Entry 7C97 (electron microscopy, 3.68 A resolution); this record covers chains D and G of the 11 polymer chains in the assembly.

Chain D:
Name: DNA-directed RNA polymerase subunit beta'
From: Escherichia coli
Notes: EC 2.7.7.6
UniProt: M9GTE2 (M9GTE2_ECOLX); residue numbers follow UniProt; this construct covers 1-1407
Sequence (1407 residues; each row starts with the number of its first residue):
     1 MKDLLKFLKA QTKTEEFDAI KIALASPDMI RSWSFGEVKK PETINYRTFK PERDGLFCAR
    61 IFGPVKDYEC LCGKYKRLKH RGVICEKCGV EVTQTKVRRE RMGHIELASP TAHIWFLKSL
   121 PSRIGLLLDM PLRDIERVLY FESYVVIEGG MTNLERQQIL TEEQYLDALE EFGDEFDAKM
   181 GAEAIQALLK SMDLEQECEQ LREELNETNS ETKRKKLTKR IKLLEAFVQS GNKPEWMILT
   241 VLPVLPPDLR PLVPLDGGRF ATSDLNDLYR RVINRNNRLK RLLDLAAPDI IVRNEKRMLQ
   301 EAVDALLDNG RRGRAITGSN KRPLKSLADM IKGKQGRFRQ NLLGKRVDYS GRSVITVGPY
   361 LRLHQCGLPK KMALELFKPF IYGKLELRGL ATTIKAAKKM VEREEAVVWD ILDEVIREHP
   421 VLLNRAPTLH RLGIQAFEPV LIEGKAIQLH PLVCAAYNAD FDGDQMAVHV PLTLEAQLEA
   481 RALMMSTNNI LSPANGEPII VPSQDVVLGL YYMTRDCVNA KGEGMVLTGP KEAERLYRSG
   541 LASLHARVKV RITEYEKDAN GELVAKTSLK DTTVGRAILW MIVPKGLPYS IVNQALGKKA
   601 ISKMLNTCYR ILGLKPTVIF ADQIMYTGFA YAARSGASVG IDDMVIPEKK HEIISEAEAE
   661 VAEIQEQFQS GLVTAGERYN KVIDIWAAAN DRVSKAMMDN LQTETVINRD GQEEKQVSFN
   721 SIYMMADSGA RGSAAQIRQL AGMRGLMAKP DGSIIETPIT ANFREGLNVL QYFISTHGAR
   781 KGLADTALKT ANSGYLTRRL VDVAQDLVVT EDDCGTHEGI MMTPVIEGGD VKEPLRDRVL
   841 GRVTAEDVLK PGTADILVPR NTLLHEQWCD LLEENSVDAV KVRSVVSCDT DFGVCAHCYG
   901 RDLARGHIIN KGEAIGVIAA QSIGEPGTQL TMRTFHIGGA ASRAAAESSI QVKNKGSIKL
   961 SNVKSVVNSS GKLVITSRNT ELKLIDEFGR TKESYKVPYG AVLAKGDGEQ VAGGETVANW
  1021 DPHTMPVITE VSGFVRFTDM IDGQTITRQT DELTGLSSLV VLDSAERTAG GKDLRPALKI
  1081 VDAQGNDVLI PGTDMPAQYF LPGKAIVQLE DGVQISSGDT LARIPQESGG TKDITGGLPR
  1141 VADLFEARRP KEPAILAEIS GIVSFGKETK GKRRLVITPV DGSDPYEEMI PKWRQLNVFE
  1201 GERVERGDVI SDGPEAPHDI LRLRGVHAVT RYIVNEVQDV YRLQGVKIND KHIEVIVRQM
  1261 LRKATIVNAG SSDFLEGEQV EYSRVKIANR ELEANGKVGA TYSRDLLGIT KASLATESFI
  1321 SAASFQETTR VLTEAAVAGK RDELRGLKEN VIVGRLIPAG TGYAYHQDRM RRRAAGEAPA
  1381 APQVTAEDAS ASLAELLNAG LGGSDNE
Not modelled in the structure: 1-13, 342-344, 933-943, 1181-1184, 1298-1299, 1377-1407
Bound ions: Zn2+ site 1: Cys70, Cys72, Cys85, Cys88; Mg2+: Asp460, Asp464; Zn2+ site 2: Cys888, Cys895, Cys898

Chain G:
Molecule: 63-nt DNA strand
Sequence (63 nucleotides; row label = number of the first residue in the row; numbers below 1 keep their minus sign (DT-2 is residue -2)):
    -2 TCCCCTGCAT CCGTGACAGC TCCCATTATA GCACAATTTA ACACTTTTGT CAATCATTTT
    58 GTT
Not modelled in the structure: -2 to -1, 14-25, 29

Interface between chain D and chain G:
Pairs across the interface (9; chain D residue first):
  Leu120(D) - DG10(G)  sugar contact
  Asn209(D) - DC2(G)  phosphate contact
  Arg311(D) - DT11(G)  salt bridge to the phosphate
  Tyr795(D) - DA13(G)  sugar contact
  Arg798(D) - DA13(G)  salt bridge to the phosphate
  Lys1172(D) - DG4(G)  salt bridge to the phosphate
  Gln1326(D) - DG12(G)  phosphate contact
  Glu1327(D) - DT11(G)  sugar contact
  Glu1327(D) - DG12(G)  phosphate contact
Interface residues without a listed pair, chain D (11 interface residues in all): Lys118, Thr1328, Arg1330

Overview:
11 residues of chain D and 6 residues of chain G are in contact, with 3 salt bridges. Polar pairs include
Arg311(D)-DT11(G), Arg798(D)-DA13(G) and Lys1172(D)-DG4(G). Cys70(D), Cys72(D), Cys85(D) and Cys88(D) form the
Zn2+ site 1. Asp460(D) and Asp464(D) form the Mg2+ site.
Chain D is DNA-directed RNA polymerase subunit beta' (Escherichia coli) and chain G is a 63-nt DNA strand; the
structure, Cryo-EM structure of an Escherichia coli RNAP-promoter open complex (RPo) with SspA, was determined
by electron microscopy.
